PDB entry 9ITL | electron microscopy, 3.31 A resolution | chains A and E of the 26 polymer chains in the assembly

== Chain A ==
Protein: ATP synthase subunit alpha
Organism: Chloroflexus aurantiacus J-10-fl
Notes: EC 7.1.2.2
UniProtKB: A9WGS6 (ATPA_CHLAA); numbering as in UniProt (aligned over 1-522)
Chain sequence (522 residues; each row starts with the number of its first residue):
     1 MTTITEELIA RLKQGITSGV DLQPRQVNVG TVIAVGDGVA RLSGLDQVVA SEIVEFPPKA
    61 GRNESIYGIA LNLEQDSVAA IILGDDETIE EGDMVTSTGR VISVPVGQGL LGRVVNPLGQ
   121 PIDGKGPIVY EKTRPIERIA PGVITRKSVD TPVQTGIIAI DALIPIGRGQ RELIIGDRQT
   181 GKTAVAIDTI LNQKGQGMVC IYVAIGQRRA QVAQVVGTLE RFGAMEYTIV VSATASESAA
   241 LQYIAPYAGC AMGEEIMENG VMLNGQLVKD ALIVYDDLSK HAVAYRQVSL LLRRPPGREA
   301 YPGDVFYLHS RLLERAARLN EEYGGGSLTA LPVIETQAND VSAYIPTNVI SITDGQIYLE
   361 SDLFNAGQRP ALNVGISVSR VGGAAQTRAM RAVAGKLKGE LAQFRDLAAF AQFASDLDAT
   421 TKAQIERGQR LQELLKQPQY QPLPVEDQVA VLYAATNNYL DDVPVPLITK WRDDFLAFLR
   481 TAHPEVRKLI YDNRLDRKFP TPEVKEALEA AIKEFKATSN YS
Disordered / not traced: 1-26, 520-522
Ion coordination: Mg2+: T183 (together with ATP)
Ligand contacts: ATP (adenosine-5'-triphosphate): R178, Q179, T180, G181, K182, T183, A184, Q207, Q211, F364, R369, P370, Q437, P438, Q439
UniProt features mapped onto this chain:
  - binding site (ATP): G176 to T183
  - site: S377 (Required for activity)

== Chain E ==
Protein: ATP synthase subunit beta
Organism: Chloroflexus aurantiacus J-10-fl
Notes: EC 7.1.2.2
UniProtKB: A9WGS4 (ATPB_CHLAA); residue numbers follow UniProt; this construct covers 1-471
Chain sequence (471 residues; each row starts with the number of its first residue):
     1 MPAKGVIQEI IGVVIRAKFP EDEVPEIYNA IEIPLGNGDR LVCEVQQQLG NGVVKAVAMG
    61 STDGLRRGLE VIDTGRPIAV PVGPATLGRV FNVLGDPIDG MGPIGPEVER RPIHRDPPSF
   121 EEQNTQAQIF ETGIKVIDLI APFTRGGKTA IFGGAGVGKT VVIQELIANI AKEQSGFSVF
   181 AGVGERSREG NDLIHEMKEA RIDENTTVFD KTVMVFGQMN EPPGARLRVG LTALTMAEYF
   241 RDEGRDILLF IDNIFRFVQA GSEVSSLLGR MPSQVGYQPT LGTEMGELQE RITSTKRGSI
   301 TSMQAVYVPA DDYTDPAPAT VFSHLDATIS LERSIAERAI FPAVDPLAST SRILDPNIVG
   361 EEHYRVAQEV KRVLQRYKDL KDIIAILGME ELSDEDKLTV QRARKIELFF SQPFTVAQQF
   421 TGRPGKYVPV KKTVESFARL LNGEGDHIPE SFFYMQGDFD DVLAAYEASQ K
Disordered / not traced: 1-2, 469-471
UniProt features mapped onto this chain:
  - binding site (ATP): G153 to T160

== Interface between chain A and chain E ==
Residue-residue contacts (73):
  I33(A) - G50(E)  hydrogen bond (backbone-backbone)
  A34(A) - Q48(E)
  A34(A) - G50(E)
  V35(A) - I27(E)  hydrophobic
  V35(A) - Q47(E)
  V35(A) - Q48(E)  hydrogen bond (backbone-backbone)
  D37(A) - R270(E)
  D85(A) - D116(E)
  D85(A) - E287(E)
  D86(A) - I27(E)
  E87(A) - I27(E)
  I89(A) - I27(E)
  E90(A) - E26(E)
  E91(A) - E21(E)
  E91(A) - Q48(E)  hydrogen bond (backbone-side chain)
  E91(A) - G50(E)
  I122(A) - F120(E)  hydrophobic
  I122(A) - E121(E)
  D123(A) - F120(E)
  D123(A) - E121(E)
  G124(A) - E121(E)  hydrogen bond (backbone-side chain)
  R178(A) - F322(E)
  Q179(A) - L325(E)
  Q179(A) - R352(E)
  R208(A) - E290(E)
  R208(A) - S323(E)  hydrogen bond (side chain-backbone)
  R208(A) - H324(E)
  R208(A) - L325(E)  hydrogen bond (side chain-backbone)
  R208(A) - D326(E)  salt bridge
  R209(A) - P118(E)  hydrogen bond (side chain-backbone)
  R209(A) - S119(E)
  R209(A) - F120(E)
  R209(A) - Q123(E)
  R209(A) - E290(E)  hydrogen bond (backbone-side chain)
  A210(A) - Q123(E)
  Q211(A) - R352(E)  hydrogen bond
  V212(A) - F120(E)  hydrophobic
  A213(A) - Q123(E)
  A213(A) - N124(E)
  Q214(A) - T125(E)
  Q214(A) - A127(E)
  V216(A) - F120(E)  hydrophobic
  G217(A) - T125(E)
  A235(A) - G286(E)
  A235(A) - H324(E)
  S236(A) - P117(E)
  S236(A) - G286(E)
  S236(A) - E287(E)
  S236(A) - E290(E)
  A239(A) - T283(E)
  R286(A) - S273(E)  hydrogen bond
  R286(A) - Q274(E)
  Q287(A) - P279(E)
  Q287(A) - T280(E)
  Q287(A) - T283(E)  hydrogen bond
  L290(A) - M271(E)
  L290(A) - P272(E)
  L290(A) - S273(E)
  L290(A) - P279(E)  hydrophobic
  L291(A) - P279(E)  hydrophobic
  L291(A) - T280(E)
  R293(A) - G269(E)  hydrogen bond (side chain-backbone)
  R293(A) - M271(E)  hydrogen bond
  R294(A) - M271(E)
  E299(A) - Q274(E)
  A300(A) - Q274(E)
  E335(A) - S323(E)  hydrogen bond
  Q337(A) - T314(E)
  Q337(A) - A319(E)
  A338(A) - T314(E)
  R369(A) - Y364(E)  hydrogen bond
  R369(A) - Q368(E)
  Q439(A) - N357(E)
Interface residues without a listed pair, chain A (48 interface residues in all): G36, V114, G206, Q207, R221, K280, P296, Y440
Interface residues without a listed pair, chain E (48 interface residues in all): V24, Y28, Q46, L49, Q126, K148, L281, G282, Y313

== Summary ==
Chain A and chain E each contribute 48 residues to their interface, with 15 hydrogen bonds and 1 salt bridge.
Polar pairs include R208(A)-D326(E), E91(A)-Q48(E) and G124(A)-E121(E). Bound to chain A: ATP.
Here chain A is ATP synthase subunit alpha and chain E is ATP synthase subunit beta, both from Chloroflexus
aurantiacus J-10-fl. Entry 9ITL (Chloroflexus aurantiacus ATP synthase, state 3) was determined by electron
microscopy, deposited together with 9ITJ, 9ITK, 9ITM, 9ITN, 9ITO, 9ITP and 11 further entries.
